Entry 7FCN (X-ray diffraction, 1.60 A resolution); this record covers chain A.

[Chain A]
Molecule: Insecticidal protein
Source organism: Photorhabdus akhurstii
UniProt: G5DBH3 (G5DBH3_9GAMM); residues 22-138 here = UniProt positions 22-138
Chain sequence (118 residues; row label = number of the first residue in the row):
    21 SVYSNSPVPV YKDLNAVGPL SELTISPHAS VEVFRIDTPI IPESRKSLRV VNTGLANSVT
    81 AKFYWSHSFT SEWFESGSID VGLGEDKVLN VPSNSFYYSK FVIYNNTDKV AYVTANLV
Disordered / not traced: 21-38
Sequence notes: expression tag (21)
Ion coordination: Na+ site 1 near T90 (its only coordinating residue here); Na+ site 2: S96, N110 (shared with 1 residue of chain B)
Ligand contacts: PG6 (1-(2-methoxy-ethoxy)-2-{2-[2-(2-methoxy-ethoxy]-ethoxy}-ethane): S86, H87, S88, F89, T90, S91, E92, W93, Y118

[Summary]
Chain A binds compound PG6. The Na+ site 2 is built by S96 and N110.
Chain A is Insecticidal protein (Photorhabdus akhurstii); the structure, Crystal strcture of PirA insecticidal
protein from Photorhabdus akhurstii, was determined by X-ray diffraction, deposited together with 7FDP.
